PDB entry 8QEK | electron microscopy, 3.60 A resolution | chains p and D of the 13 polymer chains in the assembly

== Chain p (and D) ==
Molecule: Portal protein
Organism: Staphylococcus phage 812
Notes: chain D of this document is another copy of the same molecule, construct and numbering; everything in this record applies to it too
UniProt: A0A0U1WIV9 (A0A0U1WIV9_9CAUD); residue numbers follow UniProt; this construct covers 1-563
Amino-acid sequence (563 residues; each row starts with the number of its first residue):
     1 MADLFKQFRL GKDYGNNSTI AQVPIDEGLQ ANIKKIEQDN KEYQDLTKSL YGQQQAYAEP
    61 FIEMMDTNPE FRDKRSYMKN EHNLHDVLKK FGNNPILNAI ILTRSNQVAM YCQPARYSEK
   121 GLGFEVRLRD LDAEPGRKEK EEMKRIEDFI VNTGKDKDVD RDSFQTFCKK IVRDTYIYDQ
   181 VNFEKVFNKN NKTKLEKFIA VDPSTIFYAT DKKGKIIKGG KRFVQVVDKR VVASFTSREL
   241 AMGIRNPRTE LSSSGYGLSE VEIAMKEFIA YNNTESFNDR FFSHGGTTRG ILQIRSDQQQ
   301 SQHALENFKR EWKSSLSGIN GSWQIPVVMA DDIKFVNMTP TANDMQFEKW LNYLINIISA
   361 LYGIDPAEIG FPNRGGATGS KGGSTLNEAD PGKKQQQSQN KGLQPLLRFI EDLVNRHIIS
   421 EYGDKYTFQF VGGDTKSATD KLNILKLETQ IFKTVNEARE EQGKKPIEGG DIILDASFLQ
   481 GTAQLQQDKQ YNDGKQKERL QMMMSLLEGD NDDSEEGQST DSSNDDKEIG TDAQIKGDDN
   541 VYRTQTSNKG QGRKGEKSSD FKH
Unresolved in the structure: 1-48, 379-395, 507-563

== How chain p and chain D interact ==
Residue-residue contacts (169; chain p residue first):
  L50(p) - D160(D)
  Y51(p) - D160(D)
  Y51(p) - D162(D)
  Y51(p) - K170(D)  hydrogen bond
  Q54(p) - E184(D)  hydrogen bond
  Q54(p) - I199(D)
  Q54(p) - V201(D)
  Q55(p) - E184(D)
  Q55(p) - A233(D)
  Q55(p) - S234(D)  hydrogen bond (side chain-backbone)
  Q55(p) - F235(D)
  Q55(p) - E239(D)  hydrogen bond
  A56(p) - E184(D)  hydrogen bond (backbone-side chain)
  A56(p) - Q225(D)
  A56(p) - F235(D)  hydrophobic
  Y57(p) - Q225(D)  hydrogen bond (backbone-side chain)
  Y57(p) - V232(D)
  F61(p) - R230(D)
  I62(p) - D228(D)
  Y77(p) - K89(D)
  Y77(p) - G92(D)
  Y77(p) - N93(D)
  M78(p) - K90(D)
  M78(p) - N93(D)
  R127(p) - Y117(D)  hydrogen bond (side chain-backbone)
  R129(p) - Y117(D)
  L131(p) - R116(D)
  L131(p) - E119(D)
  K218(p) - D158(D)  salt bridge
  K218(p) - D160(D)  salt bridge
  R222(p) - D160(D)  salt bridge
  S237(p) - D160(D)  hydrogen bond
  R245(p) - K169(D)  hydrogen bond (backbone-side chain)
  N246(p) - L102(D)
  P247(p) - T166(D)
  P247(p) - K169(D)
  P247(p) - R173(D)
  R248(p) - K170(D)
  R248(p) - R173(D)
  T249(p) - K170(D)
  T249(p) - D174(D)  hydrogen bond
  T249(p) - D202(D)
  T249(p) - P203(D)
  E250(p) - D202(D)
  L251(p) - D202(D)  hydrogen bond (backbone-side chain)
  L251(p) - T205(D)
  L258(p) - R173(D)
  E260(p) - L102(D)
  I263(p) - N93(D)
  I263(p) - P95(D)  hydrophobic
  I263(p) - N98(D)
  E267(p) - P95(D)
  A270(p) - D279(D)
  T274(p) - F282(D)
  F282(p) - G318(D)
  G285(p) - G318(D)
  G286(p) - R289(D)  hydrogen bond (backbone-side chain)
  T287(p) - S322(D)  hydrogen bond
  T288(p) - L316(D)
  T288(p) - Q324(D)
  T288(p) - P326(D)
  R289(p) - W323(D)  hydrogen bond (side chain-backbone)
  R289(p) - I325(D)
  G290(p) - I325(D)
  G290(p) - P326(D)
  I291(p) - L292(D)  hydrophobic
  I291(p) - P326(D)
  I291(p) - V328(D)  hydrophobic
  I291(p) - I333(D)  hydrophobic
  L292(p) - I325(D)
  L292(p) - P326(D)  hydrogen bond (backbone-backbone)
  L292(p) - V327(D)
  L292(p) - V328(D)  hydrogen bond (backbone-backbone)
  Q293(p) - V328(D)
  Q293(p) - A330(D)  hydrogen bond (side chain-backbone)
  Q293(p) - D331(D)  hydrogen bond (side chain-backbone)
  Q293(p) - D332(D)
  Q293(p) - I333(D)
  I294(p) - V328(D)  hydrogen bond (backbone-backbone)
  I294(p) - M329(D)
  R295(p) - A330(D)
  R295(p) - D331(D)  hydrogen bond (side chain-backbone)
  Q299(p) - M329(D)
  Q300(p) - M329(D)
  K313(p) - Q324(D)
  K334(p) - I333(D)  hydrogen bond (side chain-backbone)
  F335(p) - I325(D)  hydrophobic
  V336(p) - I333(D)
  M338(p) - F335(D)
  T339(p) - R289(D)
  P340(p) - T341(D)
  Q346(p) - T341(D)
  Q346(p) - A342(D)
  Q346(p) - N343(D)  hydrogen bond (side chain-backbone)
  F347(p) - F281(D)  hydrophobic
  F347(p) - F282(D)  hydrophobic
  F347(p) - N343(D)  hydrogen bond (backbone-backbone)
  F347(p) - D344(D)
  E348(p) - D344(D)
  K349(p) - D344(D)
  K349(p) - M345(D)
  K349(p) - E348(D)  salt bridge
  W350(p) - E275(D)
  W350(p) - N278(D)
  W350(p) - F282(D)
  W350(p) - D344(D)  hydrogen bond (backbone-side chain)
  W350(p) - M345(D)  hydrophobic
  Y353(p) - Y271(D)
  Y353(p) - E275(D)  hydrogen bond
  Y353(p) - M345(D)  hydrophobic
  Y353(p) - L351(D)
  A360(p) - I369(D)
  L361(p) - P95(D)
  L361(p) - A99(D)
  L361(p) - L102(D)
  R374(p) - E348(D)  salt bridge
  R374(p) - N352(D)  hydrogen bond
  R374(p) - G370(D)  hydrogen bond (side chain-backbone)
  R374(p) - F371(D)
  R374(p) - P372(D)
  G375(p) - F371(D)
  Q397(p) - Q396(D)  hydrogen bond
  K401(p) - T103(D)
  P405(p) - N106(D)
  P405(p) - M110(D)  hydrophobic
  R408(p) - A109(D)
  R408(p) - M110(D)  hydrogen bond
  R408(p) - Q113(D)  hydrogen bond
  D412(p) - S163(D)
  D412(p) - Q165(D)  hydrogen bond
  R416(p) - D158(D)  hydrogen bond (side chain-backbone)
  R416(p) - V159(D)  hydrogen bond (side chain-backbone)
  R416(p) - R161(D)  hydrogen bond (side chain-backbone)
  D424(p) - K157(D)  salt bridge
  Q429(p) - Y117(D)
  I444(p) - L442(D)  hydrophobic
  E448(p) - L442(D)
  Q450(p) - K446(D)  hydrogen bond
  Q450(p) - L474(D)
  I451(p) - L445(D)  hydrophobic
  I451(p) - K446(D)
  I451(p) - T449(D)
  F452(p) - L442(D)  hydrophobic
  F452(p) - L445(D)  hydrophobic
  F452(p) - A458(D)  hydrophobic
  F452(p) - R459(D)  hydrogen bond (backbone-side chain)
  F452(p) - Q462(D)
  F452(p) - K464(D)
  K453(p) - K464(D)
  E457(p) - R459(D)  salt bridge
  D471(p) - I467(D)
  I473(p) - V455(D)  hydrophobic
  S477(p) - L474(D)
  S477(p) - L479(D)
  F478(p) - G469(D)
  G481(p) - L479(D)
  Q484(p) - L479(D)  hydrogen bond (side chain-backbone)
  Q484(p) - T482(D)  hydrogen bond
  Q484(p) - A483(D)  hydrogen bond (side chain-backbone)
  Q484(p) - Q486(D)
  L485(p) - G469(D)
  Q487(p) - Q486(D)
  D488(p) - Q486(D)
  K489(p) - E468(D)  salt bridge
  Y491(p) - Q490(D)
  Y491(p) - D493(D)  hydrogen bond
  K495(p) - D493(D)  salt bridge
  K495(p) - K497(D)
  M502(p) - Q501(D)
Also at the interface, not in a pair above, chain p (104 interface residues in all): Q53, D130, N273, F277, L305, N337, L354, N356, I357, Q404, V431, L447, T454, D475, Q480, T482
Also at the interface, not in a pair above, chain D (113 interface residues in all): N94, K144, D148, V186, A200, V227, T287, W312, I319, A367, T439, G470, I472

== Overview ==
104 residues of chain p and 113 residues of chain D are in contact, with 40 hydrogen bonds and 9 salt bridges.
Polar contacts include K218(p)-D158(D), K218(p)-D160(D) and R222(p)-D160(D).
Both chains are Portal protein (Staphylococcus phage 812). Entry 8QEK (Neck and tail of phage 812 after tail
contraction (composite)) was determined by electron microscopy together with 8Q01, 8Q1I, 8Q7D, 8QEM, 8QJE,
8QKH, 8R5G and 8R69 from the same study.
